8HKH - chains A and C; structure by X-ray diffraction, 2.70 A resolution.

Chain A:
Molecule: BoNT/A
Source organism: Clostridium botulinum
Reference sequence: Q7B8V4 (Q7B8V4_CLOBO); residue numbers follow UniProt; this construct covers 2-421
Amino-acid sequence (436 residues; numbered -14 to 421; the number before each row is that of its first residue; numbers below 1 keep their minus sign (Met-14 is residue -14)):
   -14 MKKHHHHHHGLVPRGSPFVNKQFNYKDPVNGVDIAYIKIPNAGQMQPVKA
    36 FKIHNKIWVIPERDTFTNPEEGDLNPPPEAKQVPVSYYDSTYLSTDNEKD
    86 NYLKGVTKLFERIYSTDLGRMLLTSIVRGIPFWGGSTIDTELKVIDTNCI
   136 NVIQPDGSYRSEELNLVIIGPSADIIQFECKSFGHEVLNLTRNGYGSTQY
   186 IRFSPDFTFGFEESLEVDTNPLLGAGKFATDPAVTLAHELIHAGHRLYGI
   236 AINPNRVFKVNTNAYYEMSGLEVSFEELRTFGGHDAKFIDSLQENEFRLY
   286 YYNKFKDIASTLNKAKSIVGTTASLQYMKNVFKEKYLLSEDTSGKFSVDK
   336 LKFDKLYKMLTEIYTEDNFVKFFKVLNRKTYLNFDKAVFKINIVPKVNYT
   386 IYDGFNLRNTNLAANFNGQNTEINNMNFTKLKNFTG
Disordered / not traced: -14 to 0, 421
Differences from the reference sequence: initiating methionine (-14); expression tag (-13 to 1)
Metal / ion sites: Zn2+: His223, His227, Glu262
What the authors report for this chain:
  - mutagenesis - E171D: unchanged catalytic activity on SNAP25
  - specificity-determining residues: Glu171

Chain C:
Molecule: Designed ankyrin repeat protein 18
Source organism: synthetic construct
Amino-acid sequence (149 residues; row label = number of the first residue in the row):
     1 MRGSHHHHHHHHGSDLGKKLLEAARAGQDDEVRILMANGADVNAVDMHGY
    51 TPLHLAAAVGHLEIVEVLLKAGADVNAWDQVGKTPLHLAAKWGHLEIVEV
   101 LLKHGADVNAQDWMGRTPFDLAIDNGNEDIAEVLQKAAKLNDYKDDDDK
Disordered / not traced: 1-6, 141-149

Interface between chain A and chain C:
Pairs across the interface (37):
  Lys23(A) with Trp113(C)
  Ile24(A) with Trp113(C)
  Pro25(A) with Val81(C), hydrophobic; Trp113(C), hydrophobic
  Asn26(A) with Gln80(C); Val81(C); Trp113(C)
  Ala27(A) with Trp78(C); Asp79(C); Gln80(C), hydrogen bond (backbone-backbone)
  Gln29(A) with Asp112(C)
  Thr122(A) with Lys91(C); Trp92(C); Asn125(C)
  Lys128(A) with Asp124(C), hydrogen bond (side chain-backbone); Asn125(C)
  Asp131(A) with Trp113(C), hydrogen bond; Arg116(C), salt bridge
  Thr132(A) with Val81(C)
  Cys134(A) with Trp113(C)
  Asn136(A) with Met114(C)
  Ser146(A) with Met114(C)
  Phe168(A) with Gln80(C); Val81(C), hydrophobic
  Gly169(A) with His48(C), hydrogen bond (backbone-side chain); Tyr50(C); Gln80(C)
  His170(A) with Tyr50(C); Lys91(C); Trp92(C)
  Glu171(A) with Arg25(C), hydrogen bond (backbone-side chain); Tyr50(C), hydrogen bond (backbone-side chain); Leu55(C); Leu88(C); Lys91(C), salt bridge; Trp92(C), hydrogen bond
  Val172(A) with Trp92(C), hydrophobic
Interface residues without a listed pair, chain A (22 interface residues in all): Pro54, Ser121, Ile135, Ser167
Interface residues without a listed pair, chain C (21 interface residues in all): Ala58, Gly82, Lys83, Gln111
The authors on this interface:
  - specific contacts: Glu171(A)-Lys91(C) (salt bridge), Arg25(C)-Glu171(A) (hydrogen bond), Tyr50(C)-Glu171(A) (hydrogen bond)
  - interface residues, chain A: Lys128(A), Asp131(A), Ile161(A)
  - hot spots on chain A (mutagenesis) - E171D (> 7000-fold): decreased binding to Designed ankyrin repeat protein 18 (chain C)

Overview:
22 residues of chain A and 21 residues of chain C are in contact; the contacts include 7 hydrogen bonds and 2
salt bridges. Among the polar pairs are Asp131(A)-Arg116(C), Glu171(A)-Lys91(C) and Lys128(A)-Asp124(C). The
paper describes a salt bridge between Glu171(A) and Lys91(C); hydrogen bonds between Arg25(C) and Glu171(A)
and Tyr50(C) and Glu171(A). The paper reports that E171D of chain A reduces binding to Designed ankyrin repeat
protein 18 (chain C); interface residues Lys128(A), Asp131(A) and Ile161(A).
Here chain A is BoNT/A (Clostridium botulinum) and chain C is Designed ankyrin repeat protein 18 (synthetic
construct). Entry 8HKH (Crystal structure of the LC/A1-DARPin18 complex) was determined by X-ray diffraction.
